PDB entry 3WIH | X-ray diffraction, 1.70 A resolution | chains A and L of the 3 polymer chains in the assembly

== Chain A ==
Protein: Roundabout homolog 1
Source organism: Homo sapiens
UniProt: Q9Y6N7 (ROBO1_HUMAN); residues 4-100 here correspond to UniProt positions 777-873 (UniProt number = residue number + 773)
Amino-acid sequence (97 residues; numbered 4 to 100; the number before each row is that of its first residue):
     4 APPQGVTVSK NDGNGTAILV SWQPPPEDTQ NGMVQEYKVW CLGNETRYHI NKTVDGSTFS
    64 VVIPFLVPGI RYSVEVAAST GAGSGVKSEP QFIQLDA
Unresolved in the structure: 31-35, 83-85, 100
Swiss-Prot annotation at these positions:
  - glycosylation (N-linked (GlcNAc...) asparagine): Asn-17, Asn-47, Asn-54

== Chain L ==
Protein: anti-human ROBO1 antibody B2212A Fab light chain
Source organism: Mus musculus
Notes: antibody fragment or engineered binder
Amino-acid sequence (213 residues; each row starts with the number of its first residue):
     1 DIQMTQTTSS LSASLGDRVT ISCRASQDIS NFLNWYQQKP DGTVKLLIYY TSRLHSGVPS
    61 RFSGSGSGTD FSLTISKLEQ EDIATYFCQQ GNTLPLTFGA GTKLELKRAE AAPTVSIFPP
   121 SSEQLTSGGA SVVCFLNNFY PKDINVKWKI DGSERQNGVL NSWTDQDSKD STYSMSSTLT
   181 LTKDEYERHN SYTCEATHKT STSPIVKSFN RNE
Disulfides: Cys-23/Cys-88, Cys-134/Cys-194

== How chain A and chain L interact ==
Contacting residue pairs (15; chain A residue first):
  Gly-18(A) / Tyr-49(L)
  Gly-18(A) / Arg-53(L)  hydrogen bond (backbone-side chain)
  Thr-19(A) / Tyr-49(L)
  Thr-19(A) / Arg-53(L)  hydrogen bond
  Arg-50(A) / Asn-92(L)  hydrogen bond (side chain-backbone)
  Tyr-51(A) / Phe-32(L)
  Phe-68(A) / Leu-46(L)  hydrophobic
  Phe-68(A) / Tyr-49(L)  hydrophobic
  Phe-68(A) / Tyr-50(L)  hydrogen bond (backbone-side chain)
  Phe-68(A) / His-55(L)
  Leu-69(A) / Tyr-50(L)
  Val-70(A) / Phe-32(L)  hydrophobic
  Val-70(A) / Tyr-50(L)
  Pro-71(A) / Tyr-50(L)  hydrophobic
  Pro-71(A) / Arg-53(L)
Other interface residues (no listed pair), chain A (11 interface residues in all): Asn-17, Ala-20, Asp-99
The authors on this interface:
  - specific contacts: Asn-17(A)/Arg-53(L), Thr-19(A)/Tyr-49(L), Arg-50(A)/Asn-92(L), Phe-68(A)/Tyr-50(L)
  - epitope / paratope residues, chain A: Asn-17(A), Thr-19(A), Arg-50(A), Phe-68(A)
  - epitope / paratope residues, chain L: Tyr-49(L), Tyr-50(L), Arg-53(L), Asn-92(L)

== Overview ==
11 residues of chain A and 7 residues of chain L are in contact; the contacts include 4 hydrogen bonds. Polar
contacts include Gly-18(A)/Arg-53(L), Thr-19(A)/Arg-53(L) and Arg-50(A)/Asn-92(L). The authors report contacts
between Asn-17(A) and Arg-53(L), Thr-19(A) and Tyr-49(L) and Arg-50(A) and Asn-92(L) among others. From the
paper: epitope/paratope residues Asn-17(A), Thr-19(A) and Tyr-49(L) among others.
Here chain A is Roundabout homolog 1 (Homo sapiens) and chain L is anti-human ROBO1 antibody B2212A Fab light
chain (Mus musculus). Entry 3WIH (Crystal structure of the third fibronectin domain (Fn3) of human ROBO1 in
complex with the Fab ...) was determined by X-ray diffraction, deposited together with 3WII.
